PDB entry 7OZD | X-ray diffraction, 1.82 A resolution | chain AAA

# Chain AAA
Name: Fibroblast growth factor receptor 1
Organism: Homo sapiens
Notes: EC 2.7.10.1
UniProtKB: P11362 (FGFR1_HUMAN); numbering as in UniProt (aligned over 458-765)
Sequence (309 residues; numbered 457 to 765; the number before each row is that of its first residue):
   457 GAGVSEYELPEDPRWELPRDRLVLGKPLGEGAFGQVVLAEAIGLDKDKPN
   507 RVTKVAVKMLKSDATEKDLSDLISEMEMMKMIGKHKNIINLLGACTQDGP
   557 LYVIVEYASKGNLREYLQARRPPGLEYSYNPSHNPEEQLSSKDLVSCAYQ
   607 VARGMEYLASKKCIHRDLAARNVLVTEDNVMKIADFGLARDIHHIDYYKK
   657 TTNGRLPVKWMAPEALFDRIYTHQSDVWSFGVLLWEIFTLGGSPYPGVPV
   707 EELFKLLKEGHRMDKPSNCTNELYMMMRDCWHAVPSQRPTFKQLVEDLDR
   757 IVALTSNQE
Unresolved in the structure: 457-463, 486-489, 581-590, 645-650
Differences from the reference sequence: expression tag (457); engineered mutation Ala-488 (Cys in P11362), Ser-584 (Cys in P11362)
Residues lining bound ligands: 42I (N-[6-(4-hydroxyphenyl)-1H-indazol-3-yl]benzamide): Leu-484, Val-492, Ala-512, Lys-514, Glu-531, Ile-545, Val-561, Glu-562, Tyr-563, Ala-564, Ser-565, Gly-567, Leu-630, Asp-641, Leu-644
Curated features (UniProtKB/Swiss-Prot):
  - active site: Asp-623 (Proton acceptor)
  - binding site (ATP): Leu-484 to Gly-487, Phe-489, Gly-490, Lys-514, Glu-562 to Ala-564, Asn-568, Arg-627, Asp-641
  - modified residue (Phosphotyrosine): Tyr-463, Tyr-583, Tyr-585, Tyr-653, Tyr-654, Tyr-730
  - natural variant: Arg-470 (R470L: In HH2), Pro-483 (P483T: In HH2), Gly-490 (G490R: In HRTFDS), Ala-520 (A520T: In HH2), Ile-538 (I538V: In HH2), Asn-546 (N546K: In ECCL), Val-607 (V607M: In HH2), Lys-618 (K618N: In HH2), His-621 (H621R: In HH2), Arg-622 (R622G: In HH2; R622Q: In HH2), Asp-623 (D623Y: In HRTFDS), Arg-627 (R627T: In HRTFDS), 16 further natural variant entries in UniProt
  - mutagenesis: Lys-514 (K514A: Loss of kinase activity), Arg-577 (R577E: Strongly reduced autophosphorylation in response to FGF signaling. No effect on in vitro kinase activity), Arg-609 (R609V: Abolishes interaction with PLCG1), Asp-623 (D623A: Loss of kinase activity), Tyr-653 (Y653F: No effect on kinase activity. Loss of autophosphorylation and kinase activity; when associated with F-654), Tyr-654 (Y654F: Reduced kinase activity. Loss of autophosphorylation and kinase activity; when associated with F-653), Asp-755 (D755V: Abolishes interaction with PLCG1)

# In short
Chain AAA binds compound 42I. From UniProt: active-site residue Asp-623, 13 ATP-binding residues and 7
mutagenesis sites.
Chain AAA is Fibroblast growth factor receptor 1 (Homo sapiens); the structure, FGFR1 kinase domain (residues
458-765) with mutations C488A, C584S in complex with 34, was determined by X-ray diffraction together with
7OZB, 7OZF and 7OZY from the same study.
